Entry 5L4N (X-ray diffraction, 2.35 A resolution); this record covers chains B and D of the 4 polymer chains in the assembly.

Chain B (and D):
Protein: Pteridine reductase 1
From: Leishmania major
Notes: EC 1.5.1.33; chain D of this document is another copy of the same molecule, construct and numbering; everything in this record applies to it too
UniProt: Q01782 (PTR1_LEIMA); numbering as in UniProt (aligned over 1-288)
Sequence (288 residues; row label = number of the first residue in the row):
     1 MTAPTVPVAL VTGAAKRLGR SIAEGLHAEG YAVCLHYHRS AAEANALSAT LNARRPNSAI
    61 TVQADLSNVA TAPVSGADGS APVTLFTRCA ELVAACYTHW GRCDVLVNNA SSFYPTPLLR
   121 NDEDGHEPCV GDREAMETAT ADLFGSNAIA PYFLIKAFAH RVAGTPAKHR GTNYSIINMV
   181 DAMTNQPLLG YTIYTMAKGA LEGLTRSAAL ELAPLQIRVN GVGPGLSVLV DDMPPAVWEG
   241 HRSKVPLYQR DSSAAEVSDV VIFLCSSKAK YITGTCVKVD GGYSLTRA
Not modelled in the structure: 1-4, 74-80, 121-133, 231-240 (chain D: 1-4, 73-80, 121-132)
Construct notes: variant Val162 (Phe in Q01782)
Modified positions: Cys276 (S-oxy cysteine; CSX)
UniProt features mapped onto this chain:
  - active site: Tyr194 (Proton acceptor)
  - binding site (substrate): Ser175
Ligand contacts:
  - 6QT ((2R)-2-(3-hydroxyphenyl)-6-oxidanyl-2,3-dihydrochromen-4-one): Arg17, Ser111, Phe113, Met183, Leu188, Tyr194, Gly225, Leu226, Leu229
  - NADPH (NDP; NADPH dihydro-nicotinamide-adenine-dinucleotide phosphate): Gly13, Lys16, Arg17, Leu18, Gly19, His36, Tyr37, His38, Arg39, Ser40, Ala64, Asp65, Leu66, Ser67, Asn109, Ala110, Ser111, Ser112, Asp142, Ser146, Asn147, Met179, Val180, Asp181, Tyr194, Lys198, Pro224, Gly225, Leu226, Ser227, Leu229
From the paper describing this entry:
  - catalytic residues: Asp181, Tyr194, Lys198 (citing earlier work)
  - binding site for 6QT: Arg17, Ser111, Phe113, Asp181, Leu188, Leu226, Leu229, Arg287

Chain B / chain D interface:
Contacting residue pairs (61):
  Arg206(B) with Leu285(D)
  Ala209(B) with Leu285(D), hydrophobic
  Leu210(B) with Pro246(D), hydrophobic
  Ala213(B) with Pro246(D); Leu247(D)
  Gln216(B) with Tyr248(D)
  Leu226(B) with Tyr271(D)
  Val245(B) with Tyr271(D)
  Pro246(B) with Leu210(D), hydrophobic; Ala213(D)
  Leu247(B) with Ala213(D); Arg218(D); Lys270(D); Thr273(D)
  Tyr248(B) with Gln216(D); Lys270(D), hydrogen bond (side chain-backbone); Tyr271(D), hydrophobic
  Arg250(B) with Tyr271(D), hydrogen bond (backbone-side chain)
  Asp251(B) with Tyr271(D)
  Ser252(B) with Tyr271(D)
  Glu256(B) with Lys270(D); Tyr271(D)
  Asp259(B) with Lys268(D)
  Val260(B) with Phe263(D), hydrophobic; Ile272(D), hydrophobic
  Phe263(B) with Asp259(D); Val260(D), hydrophobic; Phe263(D), hydrophobic
  Lys268(B) with Asp259(D)
  Lys270(B) with Leu247(D); Tyr248(D), hydrogen bond (backbone-side chain); Glu256(D)
  Tyr271(B) with Leu226(D), hydrogen bond (side chain-backbone); Val245(D); Tyr248(D), hydrophobic; Arg250(D), hydrogen bond (side chain-backbone); Asp251(D); Ser252(D), hydrogen bond (side chain-backbone); Glu256(D); Val279(D); Asp280(D); Gly281(D), hydrogen bond (backbone-backbone)
  Ile272(B) with Val260(D), hydrophobic; Lys278(D)
  Thr273(B) with Leu247(D); Asp280(D); Gly281(D); Gly282(D)
  Thr275(B) with Lys278(D)
  Val277(B) with Val277(D), hydrophobic
  Lys278(B) with Ile272(D); Thr275(D)
  Val279(B) with Tyr271(D)
  Asp280(B) with Tyr271(D); Thr273(D)
  Gly281(B) with Tyr271(D), hydrogen bond (backbone-backbone); Thr273(D)
  Gly282(B) with Thr273(D)
  Leu285(B) with Arg206(D); Ala209(D), hydrophobic; Leu210(D)
Interface residues without a listed pair, chain B (33 interface residues in all): Arg218, Gly274, Cys276
Interface residues without a listed pair, chain D (33 interface residues in all): Gly274, Cys276

In short:
The chain B/chain D interface involves 33 residues from each chain; the contacts include 8 hydrogen bonds.
Polar contacts include Tyr248(B)-Lys270(D), Arg250(B)-Tyr271(D) and Tyr271(B)-Leu226(D). Chain B binds
compound 6QT and NADPH. From the paper: catalytic residues Asp181(B), Tyr194(B) and Lys198(B); a binding site
for 6QT at Arg17(B), Ser111(B) and Phe113(B) among others.
Chain B and chain D are both Pteridine reductase 1 (Leishmania major); the structure, Leishmania major
Pteridine reductase 1 (PTR1) in complex with compound 1, was determined by X-ray diffraction (same publication
as 5L42 and 5K6A).
